Entry 5IOP (X-ray diffraction, 2.50 A resolution); this record covers chains A and E of the 3 polymer chains in the assembly.

[Chain A]
Name: Cetuximab Fab, light chain
From: Mus MUSCULUS, homo sapiens
Notes: antibody fragment or engineered binder
Chain sequence (213 residues; numbered 1 to 213; the number before each row is that of its first residue):
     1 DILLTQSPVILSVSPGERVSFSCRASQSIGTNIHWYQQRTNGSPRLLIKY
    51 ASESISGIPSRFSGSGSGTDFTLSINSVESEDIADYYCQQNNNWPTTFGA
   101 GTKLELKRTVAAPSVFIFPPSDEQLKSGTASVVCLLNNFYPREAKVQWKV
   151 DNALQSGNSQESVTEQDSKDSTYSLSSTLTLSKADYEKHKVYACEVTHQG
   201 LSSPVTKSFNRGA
Cystine bridges: Cys-23/Cys-88, Cys-134/Cys-194

[Chain E]
Name: Meditope variant
Chain sequence (12 residues; numbered 1 to 12; the number before each row is that of its first residue):
     1 GQXDLSTRRLKG
Covalent attachments: covalent link Gly-1/Gly-12
Modified residues: 4BF (4-bromo-L-phenylalanine) at position 3

[How chain A and chain E interact]
Residue-residue contacts (19; chain A residue first):
  Gln-38(A) with 4BF_3(E); Arg-8(E); Arg-9(E)
  Arg-39(A) with Arg-9(E)
  Thr-40(A) with Thr-7(E); Arg-9(E), hydrogen bond
  Asn-41(A) with Ser-6(E); Thr-7(E), hydrogen bond (backbone-backbone); Arg-8(E), hydrogen bond (backbone-side chain)
  Gly-42(A) with Arg-8(E)
  Ala-84(A) with Arg-9(E)
  Asp-85(A) with Arg-9(E), salt bridge; Leu-10(E), hydrogen bond (side chain-backbone)
  Tyr-87(A) with Leu-10(E)
  Ala-100(A) with Leu-10(E)
  Gly-101(A) with Leu-10(E)
  Lys-103(A) with Arg-9(E); Leu-10(E), hydrogen bond (side chain-backbone)
  Glu-165(A) with Arg-9(E), salt bridge
Other interface residues (no listed pair), chain A (14 interface residues in all): Ser-43, Thr-102

[Summary]
14 residues of chain A and 6 residues of chain E are in contact; the contacts include 5 hydrogen bonds and 2
salt bridges. Among the polar pairs are Asp-85(A)/Arg-9(E), Glu-165(A)/Arg-9(E) and Thr-40(A)/Arg-9(E).
Here chain A is Cetuximab Fab, light chain (Mus MUSCULUS, homo sapiens) and chain E is Meditope variant. Entry
5IOP (Cetuximab Fab in complex with 4-bromophenylalanine meditope variant) was determined by X-ray
diffraction, deposited together with 5ETU, 5EUK, 5F88, 5FF6, 5I2I, 5IR1 and 7 further entries.
